6TR3 - chain A; structure by X-ray diffraction, 1.70 A resolution.

# Chain A
Protein: F5/8 type C domain-containing protein
Organism: [Ruminococcus] gnavus E1
UniProtKB: A0A2N5PIE7 (A0A2N5PIE7_RUMGN); residues 17-568 here correspond to UniProt positions 39-590 (UniProt number = residue number + 22)
Amino-acid sequence (552 residues; each row starts with the number of its first residue):
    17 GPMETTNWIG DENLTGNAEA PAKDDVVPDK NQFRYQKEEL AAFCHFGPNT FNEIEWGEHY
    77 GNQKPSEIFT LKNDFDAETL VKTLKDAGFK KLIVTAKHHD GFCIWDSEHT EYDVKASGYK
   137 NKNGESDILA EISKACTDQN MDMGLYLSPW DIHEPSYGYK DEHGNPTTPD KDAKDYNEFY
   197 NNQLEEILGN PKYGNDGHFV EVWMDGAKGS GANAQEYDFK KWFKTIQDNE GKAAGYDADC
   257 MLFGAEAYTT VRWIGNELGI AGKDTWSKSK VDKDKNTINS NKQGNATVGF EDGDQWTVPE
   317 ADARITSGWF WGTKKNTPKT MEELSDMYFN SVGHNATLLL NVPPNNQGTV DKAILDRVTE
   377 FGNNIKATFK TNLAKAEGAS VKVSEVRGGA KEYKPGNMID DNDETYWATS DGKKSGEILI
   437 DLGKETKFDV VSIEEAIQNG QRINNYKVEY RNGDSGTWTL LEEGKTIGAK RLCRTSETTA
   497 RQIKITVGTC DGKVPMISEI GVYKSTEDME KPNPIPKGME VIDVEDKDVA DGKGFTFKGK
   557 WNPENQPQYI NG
Unresolved in the structure: 17-22, 528-568
Construct notes: conflict Gly-17 (Arg39 in A0A2N5PIE7), Pro-18 (Ala40 in A0A2N5PIE7), Met-19 (Ala41 in A0A2N5PIE7), Asn-137 (Asp159 in A0A2N5PIE7), Glu-393 (Ala415 in A0A2N5PIE7), Ile-516 (Val538 in A0A2N5PIE7)
Ion coordination: Mg2+ site 1: Asp-90, Phe-91, Glu-147; Mg2+ site 2: Ser-123, Thr-126, Asp-129; Ca2+ site 1: Ser-172, Gly-174, Asp-188, Lys-190; Mg2+ site 3: Leu-204, Gly-213, Glu-246; Ca2+ site 2: Asn-413, Asp-416, Asn-418, Thr-421, Ser-514, Glu-515
Residues lining bound ligands: beta-L-fucopyranose (FUL): Phe-59, His-61, Glu-71, Trp-72, His-114, His-115, Tyr-162, Trp-219, Asp-221, Ala-223, Asp-318, Trp-325
Reported in the primary citation:
  - catalytic residues: Asp-221, Glu-273
  - binding site for beta-L-fucopyranose: Phe-59, His-61, Trp-72, His-114, His-115, Tyr-162, Trp-219, Trp-325
  - binding site for beta-L-fucopyranose: Asp-318 (proposed by the authors, not directly observed)
  - mutagenesis - R268W: abolished catalytic activity on all substrates tested
  - mutagenesis - G260M: decreased catalytic activity on LeX
  - specificity-determining residues: Met-220, Phe-259, Gly-260, Ala-261, Thr-265

# Overview
Chain A binds beta-L-fucopyranose. The Mg2+ site 1 is built by Asp-90, Phe-91 and Glu-147. Ser-123, Thr-126
and Asp-129 coordinate Mg2+ site 2. From the paper: catalytic residues Asp-221 and Glu-273; R268W abolishes
catalytic activity on all substrates tested.
Chain A is F5/8 type C domain-containing protein ([Ruminococcus] gnavus E1); the structure, Ruminococcus
gnavus GH29 fucosidase E1_10125 in complex with fucose, was determined by X-ray diffraction together with 6TR4
from the same study.
